Entry 9EQ4 (electron microscopy, 8.40 A resolution (very low resolution: no residue pairs are listed; an interface is given only as per-side residue counts)); this record covers chains H and X of the 5 polymer chains in the assembly.

# Chain H (and X)
Protein: IgE HMM5 heavy chain
Organism: Homo sapiens
Notes: chain X of this document is another copy of the same molecule, construct and numbering; everything in this record applies to it too
Amino-acid sequence (551 residues; each row starts with the number of its first residue):
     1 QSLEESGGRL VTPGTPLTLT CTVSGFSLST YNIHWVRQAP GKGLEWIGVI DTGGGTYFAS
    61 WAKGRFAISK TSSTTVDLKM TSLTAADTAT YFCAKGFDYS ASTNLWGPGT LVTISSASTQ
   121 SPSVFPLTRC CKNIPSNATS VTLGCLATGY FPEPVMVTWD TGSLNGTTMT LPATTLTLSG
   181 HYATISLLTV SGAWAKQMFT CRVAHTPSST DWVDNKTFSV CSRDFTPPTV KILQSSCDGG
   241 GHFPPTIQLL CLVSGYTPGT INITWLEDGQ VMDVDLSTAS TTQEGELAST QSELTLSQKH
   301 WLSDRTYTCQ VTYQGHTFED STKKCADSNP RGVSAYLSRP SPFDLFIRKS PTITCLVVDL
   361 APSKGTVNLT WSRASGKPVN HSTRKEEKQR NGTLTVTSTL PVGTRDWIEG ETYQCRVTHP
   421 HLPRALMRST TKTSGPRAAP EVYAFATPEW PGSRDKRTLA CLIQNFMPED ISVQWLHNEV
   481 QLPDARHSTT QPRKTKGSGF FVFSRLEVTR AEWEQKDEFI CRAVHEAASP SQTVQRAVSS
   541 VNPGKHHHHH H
Not modelled in the structure: 549-551 (chain X: 545-551)
Disulfides: Cys21-Cys93, Cys131-Cys221, Cys145-Cys201, Cys251-Cys309, Cys355-Cys415, Cys461-Cys521
Covalently attached groups: N-acetylglucosamine (NAG) linked to Asn137, Asn165, Asn215, Asn262; glycan linked to Asn391

# How chain H and chain X interact
Cross-chain cystine bridges: Cys237(H)-Cys325(X), Cys325(H)-Cys237(X)
At this resolution (8 A) residue pairs are not listed: 65 residues of chain H and 62 of chain X lie at the interface.

# Overview
65 residues of chain H and 62 residues of chain X are in contact. N-acetylglucosamine is covalently linked to
Asn137(H), Asn165(H), Asn215(H) and Asn262(H).
Chain H and chain X are both IgE HMM5 heavy chain (Homo sapiens); the structure, Structure of IgE HMM5 bound
to FceRIa cryo-EM class 5, was determined by electron microscopy (same publication as 9EQ3 and 8R61).
